PDB entry 3NJZ | X-ray diffraction, 2.10 A resolution | chain A

== Chain A ==
Name: Gentisate 1,2-dioxygenase
Organism: Pseudaminobacter salicylatoxidans
Notes: EC 1.13.11.4
Reference sequence: Q67FT0 (Q67FT0_9RHIZ); residues 1-368 here = UniProt positions 1-368
Amino-acid sequence (368 residues; numbered 1 to 368; the number before each row is that of its first residue):
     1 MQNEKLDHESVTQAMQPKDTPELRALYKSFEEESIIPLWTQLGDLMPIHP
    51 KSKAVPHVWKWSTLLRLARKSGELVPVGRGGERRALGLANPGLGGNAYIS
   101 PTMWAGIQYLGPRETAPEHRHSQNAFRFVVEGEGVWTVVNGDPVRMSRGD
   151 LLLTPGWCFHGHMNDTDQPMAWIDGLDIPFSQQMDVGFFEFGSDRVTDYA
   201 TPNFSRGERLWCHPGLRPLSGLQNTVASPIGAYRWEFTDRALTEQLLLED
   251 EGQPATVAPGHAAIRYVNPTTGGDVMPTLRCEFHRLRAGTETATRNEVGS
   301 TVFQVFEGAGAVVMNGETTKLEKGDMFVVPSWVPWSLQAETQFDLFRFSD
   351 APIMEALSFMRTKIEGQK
Disordered / not traced: 1-3, 368
Construct notes: conflict M163 (His in Q67FT0)
Bound ions: Fe2+: H121, H160 (together with 2-hydroxybenzoic acid)
Ligand contacts: 2-hydroxybenzoic acid (SAL): L38, M46, R83, A85, W104, Q108, H119, H121, R127, H160, H162, D174, L176, I178

== Summary ==
Chain A binds 2-hydroxybenzoic acid. H121 and H160 form the Fe2+ site.
Chain A is Gentisate 1,2-dioxygenase (Pseudaminobacter salicylatoxidans); the structure, Crystal Structure of
Salicylate 1,2-dioxygenase from Pseudoaminobacter salicylatoxidans Adducts with salicylate, was determined by
X-ray diffraction (same publication as 3NKT and 3NL1).
